7LO5 - chains B and E of the 12 polymer chains in the assembly; structure by electron microscopy, 2.86 A resolution.

Chain B:
Molecule: Site-specific DNA-methyltransferase (adenine-specific)
Organism: Deinococcus wulumuqiensis
Notes: EC 2.1.1.72
Reference sequence: A0A345IJ72 (A0A345IJ72_9DEIO); residue numbers follow UniProt; this construct covers 1-1029
Chain sequence (1029 residues; each row starts with the number of its first residue):
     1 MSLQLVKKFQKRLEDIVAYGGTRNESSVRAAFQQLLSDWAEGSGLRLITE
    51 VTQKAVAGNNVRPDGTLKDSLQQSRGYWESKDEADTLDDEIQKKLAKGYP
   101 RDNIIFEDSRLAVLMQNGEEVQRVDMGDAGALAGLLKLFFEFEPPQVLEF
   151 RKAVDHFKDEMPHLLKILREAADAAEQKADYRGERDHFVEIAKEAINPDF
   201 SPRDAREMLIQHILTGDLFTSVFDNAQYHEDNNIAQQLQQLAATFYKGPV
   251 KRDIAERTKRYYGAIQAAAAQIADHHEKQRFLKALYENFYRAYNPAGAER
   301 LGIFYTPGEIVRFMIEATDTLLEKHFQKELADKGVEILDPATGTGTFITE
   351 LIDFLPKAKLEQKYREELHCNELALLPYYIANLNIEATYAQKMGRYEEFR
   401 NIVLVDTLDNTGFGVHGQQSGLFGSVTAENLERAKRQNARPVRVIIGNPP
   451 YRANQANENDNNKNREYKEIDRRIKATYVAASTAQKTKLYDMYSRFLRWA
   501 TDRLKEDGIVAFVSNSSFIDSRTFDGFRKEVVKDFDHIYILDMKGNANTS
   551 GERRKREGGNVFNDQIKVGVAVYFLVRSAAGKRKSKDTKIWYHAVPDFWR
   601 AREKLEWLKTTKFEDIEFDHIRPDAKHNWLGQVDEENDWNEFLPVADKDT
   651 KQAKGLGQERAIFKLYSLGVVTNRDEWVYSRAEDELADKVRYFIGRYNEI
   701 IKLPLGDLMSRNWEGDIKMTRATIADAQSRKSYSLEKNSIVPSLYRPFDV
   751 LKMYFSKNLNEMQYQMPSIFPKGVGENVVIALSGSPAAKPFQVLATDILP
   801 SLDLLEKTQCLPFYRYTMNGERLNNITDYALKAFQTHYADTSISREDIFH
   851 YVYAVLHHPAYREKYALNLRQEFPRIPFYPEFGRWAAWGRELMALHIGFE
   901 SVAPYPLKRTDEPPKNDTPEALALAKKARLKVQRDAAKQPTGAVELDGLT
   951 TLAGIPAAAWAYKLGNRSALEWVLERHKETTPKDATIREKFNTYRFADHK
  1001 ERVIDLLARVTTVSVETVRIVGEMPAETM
Disordered / not traced: 1, 414-420, 579-586
Bound ions: Ca2+: Glu25, Asp64, Glu79, Ser80 (shared with DC23(E) of chain E)
Ligand contacts: S-adenosylmethionine (SAM): Tyr286, Leu301, Gly302, Ile303, Phe304, Tyr305, Thr306, Pro340, Ala341, Thr342, Gly343, Thr344, Thr346, Phe347, Asn371, Glu372, Leu373, Ala374, Pro377, Val405, Asp406, Thr407, Leu408, Asn448, Pro450, Tyr467, Met492, Phe496
What the authors report for this chain:
  - binding site for the 29-nt DNA strand (chain E): Phe304, Asn448, Tyr451, Gln485, Lys486, Lys488, Asn548, Arg554, Phe562, Asp564, Lys567, Arg721, Tyr764, Lys807
  - catalytic residues: Glu25, Asp64, Glu79, Lys81, Lys94
  - self-association interface (contacts with another copy of this molecule); pairs are residue here / residue on that copy: Arg252-Tyr396 (cation-pi contact), Asp15, Glu41, Arg46, Lys251, Arg252

Chain E:
Molecule: 29-nt DNA strand
Sequence (29 nucleotides; each row starts with the number of its first residue):
     1 CAGCCCATGGACCCAGAACCACCCACCCG
Disordered / not traced: 29
Bound ions: Ca2+: DC23 (shared with Glu25(B), Asp64(B), Glu79(B), Ser80(B) of chain B)

How chain B and chain E interact:
Contacting residue pairs - 15 pairs, chain B then chain E:
  Asn24(B) with DC24(E), phosphate contact; DA25(E), hydrogen bond to the phosphate
  Glu25(B) with DC23(E), phosphate contact; DC24(E), hydrogen bond to the phosphate
  Ser26(B) with DC24(E), hydrogen bond to the phosphate
  Arg29(B) with DC23(E), sugar contact
  Asn60(B) with DA21(E), sugar contact
  Val61(B) with DC22(E), phosphate contact
  Arg62(B) with DA21(E), hydrogen bond to the base; DC22(E), hydrogen bond to the phosphate
  Asp64(B) with DC23(E), phosphate contact
  Glu79(B) with DC23(E), phosphate contact
  Lys94(B) with DC23(E), salt bridge to the phosphate
  Lys97(B) with DC22(E), salt bridge to the phosphate
  Tyr99(B) with DC22(E), hydrogen bond to the phosphate
Interface residues without a listed pair, chain B (13 interface residues in all): Asp82

Summary:
Chain B and chain E form an interface of 13 and 5 residues respectively; the contacts include 6 hydrogen bonds
and 2 salt bridges. Polar contacts include Arg62(B)-DA21(E), Asn24(B)-DA25(E) and Glu25(B)-DC24(E). From the
paper: catalytic residues Glu25(B), Asp64(B) and Glu79(B) among others; a binding site for the 29-nt DNA
strand (chain E) at Phe304(B), Asn448(B) and Tyr451(B) among others.
Chain B is Site-specific DNA-methyltransferase (adenine-specific) (Deinococcus wulumuqiensis) and chain E is a
29-nt DNA strand; the structure, cryoEM structure DrdV-DNA complex, was determined by electron microscopy,
deposited together with 7LVV.
